Entry 8GRR (electron microscopy, 3.72 A resolution); this record covers chains 1 and 4 of the 6 polymer chains in the assembly.

== Chain 1 ==
Name: A/wh/cha/09 VP1
From: Foot-and-mouth disease virus A
UniProt: E7D6A4 (E7D6A4_9PICO); residues 1-212 here = UniProt positions 1-212
Chain sequence (212 residues; each row starts with the number of its first residue):
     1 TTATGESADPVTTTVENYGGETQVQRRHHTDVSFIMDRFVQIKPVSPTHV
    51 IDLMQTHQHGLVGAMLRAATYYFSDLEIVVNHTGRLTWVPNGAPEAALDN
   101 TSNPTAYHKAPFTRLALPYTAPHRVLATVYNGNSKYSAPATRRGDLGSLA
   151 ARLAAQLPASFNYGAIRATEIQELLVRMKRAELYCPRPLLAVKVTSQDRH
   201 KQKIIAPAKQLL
Disordered / not traced: 135-154, 206-212
Sequence notes: conflict N133 (Thr in E7D6A4), K193 (Glu in E7D6A4)

== Chain 4 ==
Name: A/wh/cha/09 VP4
From: Foot-and-mouth disease virus A
UniProt: E9NHA3 (E9NHA3_9PICO); residues 1-85 here correspond to UniProt positions 202-286 (UniProt number = residue number + 201)
Chain sequence (85 residues; each row starts with the number of its first residue):
     1 GAGQSSPATGSQNQSGNTGSIINNYYMQQYQNSMDTQLGDNAISGGSNEG
    51 STDTTSSHTTNTQNNDWFSKLASSAFTGLFGALLA
Disordered / not traced: 1-14, 40-64, 85
Sequence notes: conflict S57 (Thr258 in E9NHA3)

== How chain 1 and chain 4 interact ==
Residue-residue contacts (27):
  T1(1) with G78(4); F80(4)
  T2(1) with F80(4)
  P10(1) with L71(4), hydrophobic; A75(4); F76(4), hydrogen bond (backbone-backbone)
  V11(1) with F76(4)
  T12(1) with A75(4); F76(4), hydrogen bond (backbone-backbone); T77(4)
  T14(1) with T77(4)
  N17(1) with L79(4)
  S33(1) with G16(4)
  F34(1) with N17(4)
  D37(1) with G16(4); N17(4), hydrogen bond (side chain-backbone)
  D75(1) with N32(4), hydrogen bond; S33(4), hydrogen bond (side chain-backbone)
  A116(1) with Q31(4)
  P118(1) with S33(4)
  R177(1) with N17(4)
  K179(1) with Q31(4); N32(4)
  R180(1) with N32(4); S33(4); D35(4), salt bridge
  P186(1) with F68(4)
Interface residues without a listed pair, chain 1 (22 interface residues in all): A3, D9, R38, F73, Y119
Interface residues without a listed pair, chain 4 (16 interface residues in all): S15, S74

== In short ==
22 residues of chain 1 and 16 residues of chain 4 are in contact, with 5 hydrogen bonds and 1 salt bridge.
Polar pairs include R180(1)-D35(4), D37(1)-N17(4) and D75(1)-N32(4).
Chain 1 is A/wh/cha/09 VP1 and chain 4 is A/wh/cha/09 VP4, both from Foot-and-mouth disease virus A; the
structure, Complex of FMDV A/WH/CHA/09 and bovine neutralizing scFv antibody W125, was determined by electron
microscopy together with 8GSP from the same study.
